Entry 4OM2 (X-ray diffraction, 4.00 A resolution); this record covers chains A and D of the 4 polymer chains in the assembly.

[Chain A (and D)]
Protein: Transducin-like enhancer protein 1
From: Homo sapiens
Notes: fragment: TLE Q-domain; chain D of this document is another copy of the same molecule, construct and numbering; everything in this record applies to it too
Reference sequence: Q04724 (TLE1_HUMAN); residues 2-157 here correspond to UniProt positions 1-156 (UniProt number = residue number - 1)
Chain sequence (163 residues; numbered -5 to 157; the number before each row is that of its first residue; numbers below 1 keep their minus sign (Gly-5 is residue -5)):
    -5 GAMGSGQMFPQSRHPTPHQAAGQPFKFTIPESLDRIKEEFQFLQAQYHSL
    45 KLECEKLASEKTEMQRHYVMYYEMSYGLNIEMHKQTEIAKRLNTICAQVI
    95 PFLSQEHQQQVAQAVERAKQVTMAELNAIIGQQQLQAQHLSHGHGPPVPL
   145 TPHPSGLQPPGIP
Disordered / not traced: -5 to 20, 133-157 (chain D: -5 to 21, 130-157)
Sequence notes: expression tag (-5 to 1)

[Chain A / chain D interface]
Pairs across the interface - 13 pairs, chain A then chain D:
  Phe21(A) with Phe34(D), hydrophobic; Gln38(D)
  Ile23(A) with Phe34(D), hydrophobic
  Pro24(A) with Lys31(D), hydrogen bond (backbone-side chain)
  Leu27(A) with Leu27(D); Ile30(D), hydrophobic; Lys31(D)
  Asp28(A) with Lys31(D), salt bridge
  Ile30(A) with Leu27(D), hydrophobic
  Lys31(A) with Pro24(D), hydrogen bond (side chain-backbone); Leu27(D); Asp28(D), salt bridge
  Phe34(A) with Ile23(D), hydrophobic

[Summary]
The chain A/chain D interface involves 8 residues from each chain; the contacts include 2 hydrogen bonds and 2
salt bridges. Polar contacts include Asp28(A)-Lys31(D) and Pro24(A)-Lys31(D).
Chain A and chain D are both Transducin-like enhancer protein 1 (Homo sapiens); the structure, Crystal
structure of TLE1 N-terminal Q-domain residues 1-156, was determined by X-ray diffraction, deposited together
with 4OM3.
